PDB entry 1D00 | X-ray diffraction, 2.00 A resolution | chains A and I

# Chain A
Name: Tumor necrosis factor receptor associated protein 2
Organism: Homo sapiens
Notes: fragment: traf domain
Chain sequence (168 residues; row label = number of the first residue in the row):
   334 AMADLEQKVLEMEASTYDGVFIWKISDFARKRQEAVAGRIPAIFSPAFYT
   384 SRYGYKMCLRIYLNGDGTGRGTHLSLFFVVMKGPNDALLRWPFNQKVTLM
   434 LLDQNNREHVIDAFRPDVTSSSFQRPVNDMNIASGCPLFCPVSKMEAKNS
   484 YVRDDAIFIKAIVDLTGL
Differences from the reference sequence: conflict Ala362 (Pro in 1363002), Arg365 (Leu in 1363002)
Reported in the primary citation:
  - specificity-determining residues: Arg393 (proposed by the authors, not directly observed)

# Chain I
Name: B-cell surface antigen CD40
Notes: fragment: acetylated 5-residue peptide
UniProtKB: P25942 (TNR5_HUMAN); residues 250-254 carry their UniProt numbers (5 of 7 residues fall inside the UniProt entry; the rest is not from it)
Chain sequence (7 residues; numbered 249 to 255; the number before each row is that of its first residue):
   249 XPVQETX
Modified residues: ACE (acetyl group) at position 249; NH2 (amino group) at position 255

# Interface between chain A and chain I
Pairs across the interface (22; chain A residue first):
  Arg393(A) - Glu253(I)  salt bridge
  Tyr395(A) - Glu253(I)  hydrogen bond
  Tyr395(A) - NH2_255(I)
  Asp399(A) - Glu253(I)
  Asp399(A) - Thr254(I)  hydrogen bond (side chain-backbone)
  Asp399(A) - NH2_255(I)  hydrogen bond (side chain-backbone)
  Phe410(A) - Val251(I)
  Phe410(A) - Glu253(I)
  Phe447(A) - Pro250(I)  hydrophobic
  Arg448(A) - Pro250(I)
  Ser453(A) - Gln252(I)  hydrogen bond
  Ser454(A) - Gln252(I)  hydrogen bond
  Ser455(A) - Gln252(I)  hydrogen bond
  Ile465(A) - Gln252(I)
  Ile465(A) - Glu253(I)
  Ala466(A) - Gln252(I)
  Ala466(A) - Glu253(I)  hydrogen bond (backbone-backbone)
  Ser467(A) - Val251(I)
  Ser467(A) - Gln252(I)
  Gly468(A) - Pro250(I)
  Gly468(A) - Val251(I)  hydrogen bond (backbone-backbone)
  Pro470(A) - Val251(I)
Interface residues without a listed pair, chain A (18 interface residues in all): Gly400, Pro449, Asp450, Phe456
Interface residues without a listed pair, chain I (7 interface residues in all): ACE_249
Interface features reported in the paper:
  - pairs named by the authors: Arg393(A)-Glu253(I), Tyr395(A)-Glu253(I) (hydrogen bond), Asp399(A)-Thr254(I), Ser453(A)-Gln252(I) (hydrogen bond), Ser454(A)-Gln252(I) (hydrogen bond), Ser455(A)-Gln252(I) (hydrogen bond), Ile465(A)-Gln252(I)
  - interface residues, chain A: Arg393(A), Tyr395(A), Asp399(A), Ser453(A), Ser454(A), Ser455(A), Ile465(A)

# Summary
18 residues of chain A face 7 of chain I across their interface, with 8 hydrogen bonds and 1 salt bridge.
Polar contacts include Arg393(A)-Glu253(I), Tyr395(A)-Glu253(I) and Asp399(A)-Thr254(I). The paper describes
contacts between Arg393(A) and Glu253(I), Asp399(A) and Thr254(I) and Ile465(A) and Gln252(I); hydrogen bonds
between Tyr395(A) and Glu253(I), Ser453(A) and Gln252(I) and Ser454(A) and Gln252(I) among others. The paper
reports interface residues Arg393(A), Tyr395(A) and Asp399(A) among others; the specificity determinant
Arg393(A).
Here chain A is Tumor necrosis factor receptor associated protein 2 (Homo sapiens) and chain I is B-cell
surface antigen CD40. Entry 1D00 (Structure of tnf receptor associated factor 2 in complex with a 5-residue
CD40 peptide) was determined by X-ray diffraction (same publication as 1CZY, 1CZZ, 1D0A, 1D0J and 1D01).
